PDB entry 7TCS | X-ray diffraction, 1.37 A resolution | chains A and B of the 4 polymer chains in the assembly

== Chain A (and B) ==
Name: Tyrosine phenol-lyase
Source organism: Citrobacter freundii
Notes: EC 4.1.99.2; chain B of this document is another copy of the same molecule, construct and numbering; everything in this record applies to it too
UniProt: P31013 (TPL_CITFR); residues 1-456 here = UniProt positions 1-456
Chain sequence (456 residues; each row starts with the number of its first residue):
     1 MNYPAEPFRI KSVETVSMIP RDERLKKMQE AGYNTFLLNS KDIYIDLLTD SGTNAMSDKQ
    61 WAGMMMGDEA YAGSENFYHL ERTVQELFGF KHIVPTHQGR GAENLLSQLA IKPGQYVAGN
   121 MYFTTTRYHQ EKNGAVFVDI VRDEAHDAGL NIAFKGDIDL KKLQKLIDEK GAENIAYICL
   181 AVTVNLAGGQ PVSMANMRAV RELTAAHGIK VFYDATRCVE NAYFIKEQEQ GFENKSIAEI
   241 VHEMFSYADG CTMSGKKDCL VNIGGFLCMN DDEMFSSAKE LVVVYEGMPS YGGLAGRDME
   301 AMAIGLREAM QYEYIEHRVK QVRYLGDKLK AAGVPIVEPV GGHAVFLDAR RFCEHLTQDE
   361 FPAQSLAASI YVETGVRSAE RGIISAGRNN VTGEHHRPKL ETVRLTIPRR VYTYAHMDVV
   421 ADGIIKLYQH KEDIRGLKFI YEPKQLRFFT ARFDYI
Sequence notes: conflict Ala-205 (Glu in P31013); engineered mutation Ala-379 (Met in P31013)
UniProt features mapped onto this chain:
  - modified residue: Lys-257 (N6-(pyridoxal phosphate)lysine)
Metal / ion sites: K+ site 1: Gly-52, Asn-262 (shared with 1 residue of chain D); K+ site 2: Glu-69 (shared with 2 residues of chain D)
Residues lining bound ligands: L-methionine (PN9; (4Z)-4-({[(1E)-1-carboxy-3-(methylsulfanyl)propylidene]azaniumyl}methylidene)-2-methyl-5-[(phosphonooxy)methyl]-1,4-dihydropyridin-3-olate): Phe-36, Thr-49, Asp-50, Ser-51, Gln-98, Gly-99, Arg-100, Glu-103, Phe-123, Thr-125, Thr-126, Asn-185, Asp-214, Thr-216, Arg-217, Ser-254, Lys-256, Lys-257, Arg-381, Arg-404, Phe-448, Phe-449
Reported in the primary citation:
  - mutagenesis - M379A (100-fold): decreased catalytic activity on L-tyrosine
  - mutagenesis - M379A: decreased catalytic activity on L-DOPA
  - mutagenesis - M379A: unchanged catalytic activity on S-ethyl-L-cysteine
  - mutagenesis - M379A (8-fold): decreased catalytic activity on L-methionine
  - mutagenesis - M379A (2-fold): decreased binding to L-methionine
  - conformationally variable residues (side-chain flip): Phe-36
  - binding site for L-methionine: Asp-214, Arg-404
  - catalytic residues: Tyr-71 (citing earlier work)

== Interface between chain A and chain B ==
Pairs across the interface - 18 pairs, chain A then chain B:
  Lys-11(A) with Met-65(B), hydrogen bond (side chain-backbone); Gly-67(B)
  Asp-58(A) with Met-65(B); Met-66(B)
  Lys-59(A) with Met-66(B)
  Trp-61(A) with Met-65(B)
  Ala-62(A) with Ala-62(B); Met-65(B); Met-66(B), hydrophobic
  Met-65(A) with Lys-11(B), hydrogen bond (backbone-side chain); Asp-58(B); Trp-61(B); Ala-62(B); Met-65(B), hydrophobic
  Met-66(A) with Asp-58(B); Lys-59(B); Ala-62(B), hydrophobic
  Gly-67(A) with Lys-11(B)

== Summary ==
The chain A/chain B interface involves 8 residues from each chain; the contacts include 2 hydrogen bonds. The
hydrogen-bonded pair is Lys-11(A)/Met-65(B). Chain A binds L-methionine. The K+ site 1 is built by Gly-52(A)
and Asn-262(A). The paper reports the catalytic residue Tyr-71(A); M379A of chain A reduces catalytic activity
on L-tyrosine.
Both chains are Tyrosine phenol-lyase (Citrobacter freundii). Entry 7TCS (M379A mutant tyrosine phenol-lyase
complexed with L-methionine) was determined by X-ray diffraction.
